Entry 3HGN (neutron diffraction, 1.65 A resolution); this record covers chain A.

[Chain A]
Molecule: Elastase-1
From: Sus scrofa
Notes: EC 3.4.21.36
Reference sequence: P00772 (ELA1_PIG); the construct lacks a stretch of the UniProt sequence and is renumbered around it, so the offset changes along the chain: 16-36 = UniProt 27-47; 37-65 = UniProt 51-79; 66-99 = UniProt 81-114; 100-145 = UniProt 117-162; 5 more segments
Sequence (240 residues; numbered 16 to 245 plus 11 insertion-coded residues; 1 number in that range is skipped by the numbering (no residue carries it; nothing is unmodelled there); the number before each row is that of its first residue; a row labelled like 36A-36C holds insertion residues (36A, then the next letters in order)):
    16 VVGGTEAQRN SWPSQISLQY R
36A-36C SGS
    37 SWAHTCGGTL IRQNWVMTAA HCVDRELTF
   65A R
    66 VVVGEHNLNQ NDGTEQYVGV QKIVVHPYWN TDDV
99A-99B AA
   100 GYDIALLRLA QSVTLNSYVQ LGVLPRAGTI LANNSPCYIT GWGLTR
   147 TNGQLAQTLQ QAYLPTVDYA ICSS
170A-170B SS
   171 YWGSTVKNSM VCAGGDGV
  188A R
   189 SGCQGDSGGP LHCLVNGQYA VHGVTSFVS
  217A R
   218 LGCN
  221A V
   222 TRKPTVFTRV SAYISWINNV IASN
Cystine bridges: Cys42-Cys58, Cys136-Cys201, Cys168-Cys182, Cys191-Cys220
Covalently attached groups: compound FRW linked to Ser195
Metal / ion sites: Ca2+: Glu70, Asn72, Gln75, Asp77, Glu80
Small-molecule neighbours: FRW (4-[[(2S)-3-methyl-1-oxo-1-[(2S)-2-[[(3S)-1,1,1-trifluoro-4-methyl-2-oxo-pentan-3-yl]carbamoyl]pyrrolidin-1-yl]butan-2-yl]carbamoyl]benzoic acid): Thr41, Cys42, His57, Asp97, Val99, Ala99A, Trp172, Thr175, Cys191, Gln192, Gly193, Asp194, Thr213, Ser214, Phe215, Val216, Ser217, Arg217A

[In short]
Compound FRW is covalently linked to Ser195. The Ca2+ site is built by Glu70, Asn72, Gln75, Asp77 and Glu80.
Chain A is Elastase-1 (Sus scrofa); the structure, Structure of porcine pancreatic elastase complexed with a
potent peptidyl inhibitor FR130180, was determined by neutron diffraction, deposited together with 3HGP.
